PDB entry 6M5I | X-ray diffraction, 2.50 A resolution | chains B and A

== Chain B ==
Protein: Non-structural protein 8
Organism: Severe acute respiratory syndrome coronavirus 2
Reference sequence: P0DTC1 (R1A_SARS2); residues 6-203 here correspond to UniProt positions 3943-4140 (UniProt number = residue number + 3937)
Chain sequence (198 residues; each row starts with the number of its first residue):
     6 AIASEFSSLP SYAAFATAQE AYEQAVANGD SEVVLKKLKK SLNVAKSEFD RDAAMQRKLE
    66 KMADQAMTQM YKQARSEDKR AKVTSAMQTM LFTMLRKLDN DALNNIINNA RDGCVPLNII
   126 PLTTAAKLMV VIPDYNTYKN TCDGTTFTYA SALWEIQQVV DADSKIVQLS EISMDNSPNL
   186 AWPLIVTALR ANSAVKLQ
Not modelled in the structure: 6-81, 197-203

== Chain A ==
Protein: Non-structural protein 7
Organism: Severe acute respiratory syndrome coronavirus 2
Reference sequence: P0DTC1 (R1A_SARS2); residues 1-82 here correspond to UniProt positions 3860-3941 (UniProt number = residue number + 3859)
Chain sequence (82 residues; each row starts with the number of its first residue):
     1 SKMSDVKCTS VVLLSVLQQL RVESSSKLWA QCVQLHNDIL LAKDTTEAFE KMVSLLSVLL
    61 SMQGAVDINK LCEEMLDNRA TL
Not modelled in the structure: 82
Disulfide bonds: Cys-8 forms a disulfide with the same residue of a neighbouring copy of this chain

== How chain B and chain A interact ==
Pairs across the interface (43):
  Glu-82(B) with Arg-21(A), salt bridge
  Arg-85(B) with Gln-19(A)
  Val-88(B) with Gln-19(A)
  Thr-89(B) with Gln-19(A)
  Met-92(B) with Ser-15(A), hydrogen bond; Val-16(A), hydrophobic; Gln-19(A)
  Gln-93(B) with Val-16(A); Leu-20(A)
  Thr-94(B) with Met-75(A)
  Leu-96(B) with Thr-9(A); Val-16(A), hydrophobic
  Phe-97(B) with Leu-59(A), hydrophobic; Ile-68(A), hydrophobic; Leu-71(A), hydrophobic
  Met-99(B) with Thr-9(A)
  Leu-100(B) with Thr-9(A)
  Arg-101(B) with Cys-72(A)
  Leu-103(B) with Lys-2(A), hydrogen bond (backbone-side chain); Val-6(A); Thr-9(A); Phe-49(A), hydrophobic
  Asn-105(B) with Phe-49(A)
  Leu-108(B) with Val-53(A), hydrophobic
  Ile-111(B) with Val-53(A), hydrophobic; Leu-60(A)
  Ile-112(B) with Leu-56(A), hydrophobic
  Ala-115(B) with Leu-60(A), hydrophobic
  Arg-116(B) with Ile-68(A); Asn-69(A), hydrogen bond (backbone-side chain); Cys-72(A)
  Val-120(B) with Leu-60(A)
  Pro-121(B) with Ser-57(A); Ser-61(A)
  Ile-124(B) with Gln-31(A); Ser-54(A); Ser-57(A); Val-58(A), hydrophobic
  Ile-125(B) with Ser-54(A), hydrogen bond (backbone-side chain); Ser-57(A), hydrogen bond (backbone-side chain)
  Leu-127(B) with Glu-50(A); Lys-51(A); Ser-54(A)
Other interface residues (no listed pair), chain B (31 interface residues in all): Thr-98, Lys-102, Asp-104, Ala-107, Leu-122, Asn-123, Ala-155
Other interface residues (no listed pair), chain A (32 interface residues in all): Asp-5, Val-12, Leu-13, Leu-28, Leu-35, Met-52, Val-66

== In short ==
31 residues of chain B and 32 residues of chain A are in contact; the contacts include 5 hydrogen bonds and 1
salt bridge. Polar contacts include Glu-82(B)/Arg-21(A), Met-92(B)/Ser-15(A) and Leu-103(B)/Lys-2(A).
Here chain B is Non-structural protein 8 and chain A is Non-structural protein 7, both from Severe acute
respiratory syndrome coronavirus 2. Entry 6M5I (Crystal structure of 2019-nCoV nsp7-nsp8c complex) was
determined by X-ray diffraction.
